Entry 3JW6 (X-ray diffraction, 2.30 A resolution); this record covers chain A.

== Chain A ==
Name: Polyhedrin
Organism: Autographa californica nuclear polyhedrosis virus
Reference sequence: P04871 (PYHD_NPVAC); numbering as in UniProt (aligned over 1-245)
Sequence (245 residues; row label = number of the first residue in the row):
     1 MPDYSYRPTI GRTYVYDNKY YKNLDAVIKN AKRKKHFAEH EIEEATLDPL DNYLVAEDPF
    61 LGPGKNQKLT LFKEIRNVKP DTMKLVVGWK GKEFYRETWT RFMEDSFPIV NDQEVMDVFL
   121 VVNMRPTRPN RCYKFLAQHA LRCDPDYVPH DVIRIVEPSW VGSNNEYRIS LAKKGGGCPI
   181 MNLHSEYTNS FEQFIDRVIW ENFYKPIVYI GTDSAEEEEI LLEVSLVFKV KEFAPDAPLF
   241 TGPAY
Unresolved in the structure: 1-10, 29-48, 142-146, 173-187, 199-202
Sequence notes: engineered mutation Asp-25 (Gly in P04871)
Modified residues: Mse-1, Mse-181 (selenomethionine); Mse-83, Mse-103, Mse-116, Mse-124 (selenomethionine; parent Met)
Curated features (UniProtKB/Swiss-Prot):
  - region: Lys-32 to Lys-35 (Nuclear localization signal)
  - mutagenesis: Leu-85 (L85F: Prevents crystallization of occlusion bodies), Val-118 (V118F: Forms few or no polyhedra and accumulates with a dispersed granular protein mass), Leu-183 (L183F: Prevents the occlusion of virus particles)
Disulfides: Cys-132 forms a disulfide with the same residue of a neighbouring copy of this chain
Reported in the primary citation:
  - conformationally variable residues (order/disorder transition): Lys-29 to Asp-48

== Overview ==
Curated annotation (UniProt) lists 3 mutagenesis sites. The paper reports conformational variability at
Lys-29.
Chain A is Polyhedrin (Autographa californica nuclear polyhedrosis virus); the structure, Crystal structure of
AcMNPV baculovirus polyhedra, was determined by X-ray diffraction, deposited together with 3JVB.
